Entry 9GMR (electron microscopy, 2.80 A resolution); this record covers chains D and I of the 11 polymer chains in the assembly.

# Chain D
Protein: Histone H2B type 1-J
From: Homo sapiens
Reference sequence: P06899 (H2B1J_HUMAN); residues 0-125 here correspond to UniProt positions 1-126 (UniProt number = residue number + 1)
Chain sequence (126 residues; numbered 0 to 125; the number before each row is that of its first residue; numbering starts at 0):
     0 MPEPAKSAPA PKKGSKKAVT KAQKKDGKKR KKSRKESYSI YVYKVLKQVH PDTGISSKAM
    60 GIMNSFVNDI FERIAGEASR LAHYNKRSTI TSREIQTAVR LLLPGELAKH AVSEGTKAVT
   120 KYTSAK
Not modelled in the structure: 0-33, 125
Construct notes: conflict Lys31 (Arg32 in P06899)
Curated features (UniProtKB/Swiss-Prot):
  - modified residue: Pro1 (N-acetylproline), Glu2 (ADP-ribosyl glutamic acid), Lys5 (N6-(2-hydroxyisobutyryl)lysine), Ser6 (ADP-ribosylserine), Lys11 (N6-(beta-hydroxybutyryl)lysine), Lys12 (N6-(2-hydroxyisobutyryl)lysine), Ser14 (Phosphoserine), Lys15 (N6-acetyllysine), Lys16 (N6-(beta-hydroxybutyryl)lysine), Lys20 (N6-(2-hydroxyisobutyryl)lysine), Lys23 (N6-(2-hydroxyisobutyryl)lysine), Lys24 (N6-(2-hydroxyisobutyryl)lysine), Lys34 (N6-(2-hydroxyisobutyryl)lysine), Glu35 (PolyADP-ribosyl glutamic acid), Ser36 (Phosphoserine), Lys43 (N6-(2-hydroxyisobutyryl)lysine), Lys46 (N6-(2-hydroxyisobutyryl)lysine), Lys57 (N6,N6-dimethyllysine), Arg79 (Dimethylated arginine), Lys85 (N6,N6,N6-trimethyllysine) and 6 more in UniProt
  - glycosylation: Ser112 (O-linked (GlcNAc) serine)
  - cross-link (Glycyl lysine isopeptide (Lys-Gly)): Lys5 (interchain with G-Cter in SUMO2), Lys20 (interchain with G-Cter in SUMO2), Lys34 (interchain with G-Cter in ubiquitin), Lys120 (interchain with G-Cter in ubiquitin)

# Chain I
Molecule: 149-nt DNA strand
Sequence (149 nucleotides; row label = number of the first residue in the row):
    25 AGAATCCCGG TGCCGAGGCC GCTCAATTGG TCGTAGACAG CTCTAGCACC GCTTAAACGC
    85 ACGTACGCGC TGTCCCCCGC GTTTTAACCG CCAAGGGGAT TACTCCCTAG TCTCCAGGCA
   145 CGTGTCAGAT ATATACAAGA TCCCCTTAC

# Interface between chain D and chain I
Contacting residue pairs (10):
  Tyr42(D) - DG41(I)  hydrogen bond to the phosphate
  Gly53(D) - DG41(I)  phosphate contact
  Ile54(D) - DA40(I)  sugar contact
  Ile54(D) - DG41(I)  hydrogen bond to the phosphate
  Ser55(D) - DA40(I)  phosphate contact
  Ser56(D) - DA40(I)  hydrogen bond to the phosphate
  Arg86(D) - DG60(I)  phosphate contact
  Arg86(D) - DA61(I)  salt bridge to the phosphate
  Ser87(D) - DG60(I)  phosphate contact
  Thr88(D) - DG60(I)  phosphate contact
Interface residues without a listed pair, chain I (6 interface residues in all): DG42, DA59

# Overview
8 residues of chain D and 6 residues of chain I are in contact; the contacts include 3 hydrogen bonds and 1
salt bridge. Polar pairs include Tyr42(D)-DG41(I), Ile54(D)-DG41(I) and Ser56(D)-DA40(I).
Chain D is Histone H2B type 1-J (Homo sapiens) and chain I is a 149-nt DNA strand; the structure,
SIRT7-H3K36MTUnucleosome complex, was determined by electron microscopy, deposited together with 9GMK.
